PDB entry 9MQ8 | electron microscopy, 3.73 A resolution | chains E and J of the 12 polymer chains in the assembly

[Chain E]
Protein: Hemagglutinin HA1 chain
Source organism: Influenza A virus
UniProtKB: A0AAX6NN08 (A0AAX6NN08_9INFA); the construct lacks a stretch of the UniProt sequence, so the offset changes along the chain: -5 to 53 = UniProt 1-59; 54-80 = UniProt 61-87; 81-92 = UniProt 89-100; 93-121 = UniProt 102-130; 3 more segments
Sequence (342 residues; numbered -5 to 329 plus 7 insertion-coded residues; the number before each row is that of its first residue; a row labelled like 121A-121B holds insertion residues (121A, then the next letters in order); numbers below 1 keep their minus sign (Met-5 is residue -5)):
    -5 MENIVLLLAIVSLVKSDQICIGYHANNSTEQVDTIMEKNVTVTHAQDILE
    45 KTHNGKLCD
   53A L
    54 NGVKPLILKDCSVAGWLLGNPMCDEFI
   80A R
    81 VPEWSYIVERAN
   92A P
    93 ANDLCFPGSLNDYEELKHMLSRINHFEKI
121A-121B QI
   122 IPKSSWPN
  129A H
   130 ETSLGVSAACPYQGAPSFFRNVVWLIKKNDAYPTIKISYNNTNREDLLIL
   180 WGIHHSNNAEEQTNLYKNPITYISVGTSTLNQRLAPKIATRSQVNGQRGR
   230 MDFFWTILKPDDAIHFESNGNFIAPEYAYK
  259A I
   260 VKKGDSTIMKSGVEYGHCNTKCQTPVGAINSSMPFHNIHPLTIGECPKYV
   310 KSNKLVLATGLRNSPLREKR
Disordered / not traced: -5 to 13, 24-28, 263-266, 275-277, 323-329
Disulfides: Cys97-Cys139
Construct notes: conflict Phe98 (Tyr107 in A0AAX6NN08), Ile199 (Thr211 in A0AAX6NN08)

[Chain J]
Protein: 310-33-1_H02 Fab Heavy chain
Source organism: Homo sapiens
Notes: antibody fragment or engineered binder
Sequence (124 residues; row label = number of the first residue in the row; a row labelled like 52A-52C holds insertion residues (52A, then the next letters in order)):
     1 EVQLVESGGGLVKPGGSLRLSCEASGFIFSNAWMSWVRQAPGKGLEWVGR
    51 IK
52A-52C IQT
    53 DGGTADYAAPVKGRFTISRDDSKNTLYLQM
82A-82C NSL
    83 RTEDTAVYYCTTLYCAIT
100A-100E TCFSP
   101 RYWGQGTPVTVSS
Disordered / not traced: 1

[Interface between chain E and chain J]
Residue-residue contacts (23; chain E residue first):
  Ser132(E) with Asn31(J)
  Leu133(E) with Ser30(J); Asn31(J)
  Val135(E) with Asn31(J); Thr52C(J)
  Ala137(E) with Trp33(J), hydrophobic; Asp53(J), hydrogen bond (backbone-side chain)
  Ala138(E) with Ile99(J); Thr100(J)
  Pro140(E) with Cys97(J), hydrophobic; Ile99(J)
  Gln142(E) with Tyr96(J); Arg101(J)
  Gly143(E) with Tyr96(J); Cys97(J), hydrogen bond (backbone-backbone); Arg101(J)
  Ala144(E) with Cys97(J)
  Pro145(E) with Asn31(J); Trp33(J); Cys97(J)
  Asn193(E) with Gln52B(J), hydrogen bond
  Gln226(E) with Thr52C(J); Asp53(J)
Other interface residues (no listed pair), chain E (15 interface residues in all): Ser136, Trp153, Glu190
Other interface residues (no listed pair), chain J (13 interface residues in all): Gly54, Ala98

[In short]
15 residues of chain E and 13 residues of chain J are in contact; the contacts include 3 hydrogen bonds. Polar
pairs include Ala137(E)-Asp53(J), Asn193(E)-Gln52B(J) and Gly143(E)-Cys97(J).
Chain E is Hemagglutinin HA1 chain (Influenza A virus) and chain J is 310-33-1_H02 Fab Heavy chain (Homo
sapiens); the structure, Cryo-EM structure of hemagglutinin H5N1 in complex with Fab 310-33-1_H02, was
determined by electron microscopy.
